PDB entry 7UJK | X-ray diffraction, 2.43 A resolution | chains A and L of the 4 polymer chains in the assembly

== Chain A ==
Molecule: Integrin alpha-IIb heavy chain
From: Homo sapiens
Reference sequence: P08514 (ITA2B_HUMAN); residues 1-457 here correspond to UniProt positions 32-488 (UniProt number = residue number + 31)
Chain sequence (457 residues; numbered 1 to 457; the number before each row is that of its first residue):
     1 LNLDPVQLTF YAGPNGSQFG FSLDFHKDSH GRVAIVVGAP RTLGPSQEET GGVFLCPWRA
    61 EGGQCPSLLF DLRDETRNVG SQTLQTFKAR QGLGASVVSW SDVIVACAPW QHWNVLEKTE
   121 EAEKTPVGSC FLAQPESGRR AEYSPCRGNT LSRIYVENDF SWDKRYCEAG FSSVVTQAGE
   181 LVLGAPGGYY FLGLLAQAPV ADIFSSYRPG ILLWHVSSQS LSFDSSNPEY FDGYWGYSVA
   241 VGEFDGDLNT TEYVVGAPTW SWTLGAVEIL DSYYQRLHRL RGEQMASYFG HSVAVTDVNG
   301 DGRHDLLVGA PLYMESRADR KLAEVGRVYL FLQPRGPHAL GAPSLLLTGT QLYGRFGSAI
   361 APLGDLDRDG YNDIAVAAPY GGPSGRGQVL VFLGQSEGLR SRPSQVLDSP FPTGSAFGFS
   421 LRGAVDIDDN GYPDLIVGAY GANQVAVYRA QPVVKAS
Not modelled in the structure: 455-457
Cystine bridges: C56-C65, C107-C130, C146-C167
Bound ions: Ca2+ site 1: E243, D245, D247, T250, E252; Ca2+ site 2: D297, N299, D301, R303, D305; Ca2+ site 3: D365, D367, D369, Y371, D373; Ca2+ site 4: D426, D428, N430, Y432, D434
Small-molecule neighbours: Lamifiban (NB9): D159, F160, Y189, Y190, L192, D224, S225, S226, F231
Swiss-Prot annotation at these positions:
  - binding site (Ca(2+)): E243, D245, D247, T250, E252, D297, N299, D301, R303, D305, D365, D367, D369, Y371, D373, D426, D428, N430, Y432, D434
  - glycosylation (N-linked (GlcNAc...) asparagine): N15, N249

== Chain L ==
Molecule: 10E5 Fab light chain
From: Mus musculus
Notes: antibody fragment or engineered binder
Chain sequence (214 residues; row label = number of the first residue in the row):
     1 DILMTQSPSS MSVSLGDTVS ITCHASQGIS SNIGWLQQKP GKSFMGLIYY GTNLVDGVPS
    61 RFSGSGSGAD YSLTISSLDS EDFADYYCVQ YAQLPYTFGG GTKLEIKRAD AAPTVSIFPP
   121 SSEQLTSGGA SVVCFLNNFY PKDINVKWKI DGSERQNGVL NSWTDQDSKD STYSMSSTLT
   181 LTKDEYERHN SYTCEATHKT STSPIVKSFN RNEC
Cystine bridges: C23-C88, C134-C194

== How chain A and chain L interact ==
Contacting residue pairs - 19 pairs, chain A then chain L:
  R77(A) with N32(L), hydrogen bond; Y50(L); Y91(L)
  N78(A) with S30(L); N32(L), hydrogen bond (backbone-side chain)
  V79(A) with N32(L); Y91(L); A92(L)
  G80(A) with Y91(L), hydrogen bond (backbone-backbone); A92(L), hydrogen bond (backbone-backbone); L94(L)
  S81(A) with A92(L), hydrogen bond (backbone-backbone); Q93(L); L94(L), hydrogen bond (side chain-backbone)
  R208(A) with Y49(L); N53(L)
  P209(A) with Y50(L)
  G210(A) with Y50(L)
  I211(A) with Y50(L), hydrophobic
Interface residues without a listed pair, chain L (10 interface residues in all): D56

== Overview ==
The interface between chain A and chain L involves 9 residues on one side and 10 on the other; the contacts
include 6 hydrogen bonds. Polar contacts include R77(A)-N32(L), N78(A)-N32(L) and S81(A)-L94(L). Ligands of
chain A: Lamifiban. From UniProt: 20 Ca2+-binding residues on chain A.
Chain A is Integrin alpha-IIb heavy chain (Homo sapiens) and chain L is 10E5 Fab light chain (Mus musculus);
the structure, Integrin alpha IIB beta3 complex with lamifiban, was determined by X-ray diffraction, deposited
together with 7L8P, 7TCT, 7TD8, 7THO, 7TMZ, 7TPD and 15 further entries.
